PDB entry 3HSR | X-ray diffraction, 1.90 A resolution | chains A and B

[Chain A (and B)]
Name: HTH-type transcriptional regulator sarZ
Organism: Staphylococcus aureus subsp. aureus
Notes: chain B of this document is another copy of the same molecule, construct and numbering; everything in this record applies to it too
UniProtKB: A6QJM6 (A6QJM6_STAAE); residues 7-142 here = UniProt positions 7-142
Amino-acid sequence (140 residues; each row starts with the number of its first residue):
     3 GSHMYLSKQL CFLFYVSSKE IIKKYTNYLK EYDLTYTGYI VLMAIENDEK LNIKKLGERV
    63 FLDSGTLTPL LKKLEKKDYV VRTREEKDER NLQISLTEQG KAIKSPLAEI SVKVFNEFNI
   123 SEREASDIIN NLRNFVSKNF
Not modelled in the structure: 3-5, 87-93 (chain B: 87-93)
Sequence notes: expression tag (3-6)
Residues lining bound ligands: benzenethiol (BT6): Tyr-41, Ile-42, Met-45, Ser-113

[Interface between chain A and chain B]
Pairs across the interface (100; chain A residue first):
  Met-6(A) / Val-114(B)  hydrophobic
  Leu-8(A) / Glu-124(B)
  Leu-8(A) / Ser-128(B)
  Leu-8(A) / Ile-131(B)
  Ser-9(A) / Ser-113(B)
  Ser-9(A) / Val-114(B)
  Ser-9(A) / Phe-117(B)
  Gln-11(A) / Ile-131(B)
  Leu-12(A) / Phe-117(B)  hydrophobic
  Leu-12(A) / Ile-122(B)  hydrophobic
  Leu-12(A) / Ala-127(B)
  Leu-12(A) / Ile-130(B)  hydrophobic
  Leu-12(A) / Ile-131(B)
  Cys-13(A) / Tyr-27(B)  hydrogen bond
  Cys-13(A) / Tyr-41(B)
  Cys-13(A) / Ser-113(B)  hydrogen bond
  Phe-14(A) / Arg-61(B)
  Leu-15(A) / Ile-131(B)
  Leu-15(A) / Leu-134(B)  hydrophobic
  Leu-15(A) / Arg-135(B)
  Phe-16(A) / Ser-19(B)
  Phe-16(A) / Ile-23(B)  hydrophobic
  Tyr-17(A) / Tyr-38(B)
  Tyr-17(A) / Ile-42(B)
  Tyr-17(A) / Val-62(B)  hydrogen bond (side chain-backbone)
  Tyr-17(A) / Leu-64(B)
  Val-18(A) / Phe-63(B)  hydrophobic
  Val-18(A) / Val-138(B)  hydrophobic
  Ser-19(A) / Phe-16(B)
  Ser-19(A) / Leu-134(B)
  Ser-19(A) / Phe-137(B)
  Ser-20(A) / Ser-20(B)  hydrogen bond
  Lys-21(A) / Thr-39(B)
  Lys-21(A) / Phe-63(B)
  Lys-21(A) / Leu-64(B)
  Glu-22(A) / Phe-63(B)
  Glu-22(A) / Phe-142(B)
  Ile-23(A) / Phe-16(B)  hydrophobic
  Ile-23(A) / Phe-137(B)  hydrophobic
  Tyr-27(A) / Cys-13(B)  hydrogen bond
  Tyr-38(A) / Cys-13(B)
  Tyr-38(A) / Tyr-17(B)
  Tyr-41(A) / Cys-13(B)  hydrophobic
  Ile-42(A) / Cys-13(B)  hydrophobic
  Ile-42(A) / Tyr-17(B)  hydrophobic
  Arg-61(A) / Phe-14(B)
  Val-62(A) / Tyr-17(B)  hydrogen bond (backbone-side chain)
  Val-62(A) / Lys-21(B)
  Phe-63(A) / Phe-14(B)  hydrophobic
  Phe-63(A) / Val-18(B)  hydrophobic
  Phe-63(A) / Lys-21(B)  hydrogen bond (backbone-side chain)
  Leu-64(A) / Tyr-17(B)
  Ala-110(A) / Met-6(B)
  Ser-113(A) / Ser-9(B)  hydrogen bond
  Ser-113(A) / Lys-10(B)  hydrogen bond (side chain-backbone)
  Ser-113(A) / Cys-13(B)
  Val-114(A) / His-5(B)
  Val-114(A) / Met-6(B)  hydrophobic
  Val-114(A) / Ser-9(B)  hydrogen bond (backbone-side chain)
  Phe-117(A) / Ser-9(B)
  Phe-117(A) / Leu-12(B)  hydrophobic
  Phe-117(A) / Cys-13(B)  hydrophobic
  Glu-119(A) / Asn-141(B)
  Phe-120(A) / Phe-137(B)  hydrophobic
  Phe-120(A) / Asn-141(B)
  Phe-120(A) / Phe-142(B)  hydrophobic
  Asn-121(A) / Lys-140(B)
  Asn-121(A) / Asn-141(B)  hydrogen bond (backbone-side chain)
  Ile-122(A) / Leu-12(B)  hydrophobic
  Glu-124(A) / Ser-4(B)  hydrogen bond
  Glu-124(A) / Leu-8(B)
  Glu-126(A) / Asn-136(B)  hydrogen bond
  Glu-126(A) / Lys-140(B)  salt bridge
  Ala-127(A) / Leu-12(B)  hydrophobic
  Asp-129(A) / Asn-133(B)
  Ile-130(A) / Leu-12(B)  hydrophobic
  Ile-130(A) / Asn-133(B)
  Ile-130(A) / Phe-137(B)  hydrophobic
  Ile-131(A) / Leu-8(B)
  Ile-131(A) / Gln-11(B)
  Ile-131(A) / Leu-12(B)  hydrophobic
  Ile-131(A) / Leu-15(B)
  Asn-133(A) / Asp-129(B)
  Asn-133(A) / Ile-130(B)
  Asn-133(A) / Asn-133(B)  hydrogen bond
  Leu-134(A) / Leu-15(B)  hydrophobic
  Leu-134(A) / Phe-16(B)  hydrophobic
  Arg-135(A) / Gln-11(B)  hydrogen bond
  Arg-135(A) / Leu-15(B)
  Asn-136(A) / Glu-126(B)  hydrogen bond
  Phe-137(A) / Ser-19(B)
  Phe-137(A) / Phe-120(B)  hydrophobic
  Val-138(A) / Ser-19(B)
  Lys-140(A) / Asn-121(B)  hydrogen bond (backbone-side chain)
  Lys-140(A) / Glu-126(B)  salt bridge
  Asn-141(A) / Phe-120(B)
  Asn-141(A) / Asn-121(B)  hydrogen bond (side chain-backbone)
  Phe-142(A) / Val-18(B)  hydrophobic
  Phe-142(A) / Glu-22(B)
  Phe-142(A) / Phe-120(B)  hydrophobic
Interface residues without a listed pair, chain A (53 interface residues in all): Tyr-7, Lys-25, Thr-39, Glu-111, Asn-118, Ser-128
Interface residues without a listed pair, chain B (51 interface residues in all): Asp-65

[Overview]
53 residues of chain A and 51 residues of chain B are in contact, with 18 hydrogen bonds and 2 salt bridges.
Among the polar pairs are Glu-126(A)/Lys-140(B), Cys-13(A)/Tyr-27(B) and Cys-13(A)/Ser-113(B). Ligands of
chain A: benzenethiol.
Both chains are HTH-type transcriptional regulator sarZ (Staphylococcus aureus subsp. aureus). Entry 3HSR
(Crystal structure of Staphylococcus aureus protein SarZ in mixed disulfide form) was determined by X-ray
diffraction, deposited together with 3HRM and 3HSE.
